PDB entry 9LYD | electron microscopy, 3.66 A resolution | chains Q and R

Chain Q (and R):
Protein: G-protein coupled receptor 3, Aspartate racemase
Source organism: Homo sapiens
Notes: EC 5.1.1.13; chain R of this document is another copy of the same molecule, construct and numbering; everything in this record applies to it too
Reference sequence: chimeric construct of P46089, O58403: residues 1-980 from P46089 (GPR3_HUMAN) positions 1-330 (offset varies); residues 1001-1111 from O58403 positions 103-213 (UniProt number = residue number - 898)
Sequence (485 residues; each row starts with the number of its first residue; note: 650 numbers in that range are skipped by the numbering (no residue carries them; nothing is unmodelled there); numbers below 1 keep their minus sign (Ile-23 is residue -23)):
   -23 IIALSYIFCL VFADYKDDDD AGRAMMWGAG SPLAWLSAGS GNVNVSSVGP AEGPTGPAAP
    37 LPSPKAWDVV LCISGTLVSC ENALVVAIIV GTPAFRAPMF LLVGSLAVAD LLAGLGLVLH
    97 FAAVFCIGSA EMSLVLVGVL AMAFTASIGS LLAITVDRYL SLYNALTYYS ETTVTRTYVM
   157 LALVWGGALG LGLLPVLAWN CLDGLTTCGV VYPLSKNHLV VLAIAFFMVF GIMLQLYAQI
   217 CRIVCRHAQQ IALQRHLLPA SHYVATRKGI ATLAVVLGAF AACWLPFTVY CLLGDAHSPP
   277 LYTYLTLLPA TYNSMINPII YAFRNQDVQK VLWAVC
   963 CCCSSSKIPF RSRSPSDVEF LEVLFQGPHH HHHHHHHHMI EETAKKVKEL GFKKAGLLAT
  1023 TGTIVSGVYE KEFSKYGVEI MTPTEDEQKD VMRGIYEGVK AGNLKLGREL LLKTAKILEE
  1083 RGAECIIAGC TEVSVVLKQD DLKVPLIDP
Disordered / not traced: -23 to 34, 225-240, 963-1000
Cystine bridges: Cys177-Cys184
Differences from the reference sequence: expression tag (-23 to 0); linker (981-1000)
Swiss-Prot annotation at these positions:
  - modified residue (Phosphoserine): Ser974, Ser976, Ser978
  - lipidation: Cys963 (S-palmitoyl cysteine)
  - glycosylation: Asn20 (N-linked (GlcNAc...) asparagine)
  - active site: Cys1092 (Proton donor/acceptor)
  - binding site (substrate): Lys1062

Chain Q / chain R interface:
Contacting residue pairs (29):
  Tyr135(Q) with Gln215(R), hydrogen bond
  Leu136(Q) with Arg218(R)
  Tyr145(Q) with Arg222(R)
  Arg152(Q) with Arg218(R)
  Asn193(Q) with Leu269(R)
  Val196(Q) with Leu269(R), hydrophobic
  Ile200(Q) with Phe203(R), hydrophobic; Leu268(R), hydrophobic
  Phe203(Q) with Ile200(R), hydrophobic
  Met204(Q) with Phe206(R), hydrophobic
  Phe206(Q) with Met204(R), hydrophobic
  Gly207(Q) with Ile208(R)
  Ile208(Q) with Gly207(R)
  Gln211(Q) with Ile208(R); Gln211(R); Leu212(R)
  Leu212(Q) with Gln211(R)
  Gln215(Q) with Tyr135(R), hydrogen bond; Gln215(R)
  Arg218(Q) with Arg152(R)
  Ile219(Q) with Tyr139(R)
  Leu268(Q) with Val196(R), hydrophobic; Ile200(R), hydrophobic
  Leu269(Q) with Asn193(R); Val196(R), hydrophobic
  Val1027(Q) with Val1027(R), hydrophobic
  Tyr1058(Q) with Leu142(R)
  Lys1062(Q) with Tyr145(R), hydrogen bond (side chain-backbone); Ser146(R)
Also at the interface, not in a pair above, chain Q (26 interface residues in all): Tyr139, Tyr144, Glu147, Lys192
Also at the interface, not in a pair above, chain R (28 interface residues in all): Leu136, Ile219, Thr1023, Gly1024, Gly1091, Thr1093

Overview:
The interface between chain Q and chain R involves 26 residues on one side and 28 on the other, with 3
hydrogen bonds. Among the polar pairs are Tyr135(Q)-Gln215(R) and Lys1062(Q)-Tyr145(R). Curated annotation
(UniProt) lists active-site residue Cys1092(Q) and substrate-binding residue Lys1062(Q) on chain Q.
Chain Q and chain R are both G-protein coupled receptor 3, Aspartate racemase (Homo sapiens); the structure,
Cryo-EM structure of GPR3-1IU9 complex, was determined by electron microscopy (same publication as 9LYB and
9LYC).
